Entry 8YJM (X-ray diffraction, 4.15 A resolution (low resolution: residue-level contacts below are approximate; hydrogen-bond / salt-bridge calls are withheld)); this record covers chains C and D of the 7 polymer chains in the assembly.

[Chain C]
Name: Histone H3.1
Organism: Homo sapiens
UniProtKB: P68431 (H31_HUMAN); residues 56-135 here correspond to UniProt positions 57-136 (UniProt number = residue number + 1)
Sequence (81 residues; each row starts with the number of its first residue):
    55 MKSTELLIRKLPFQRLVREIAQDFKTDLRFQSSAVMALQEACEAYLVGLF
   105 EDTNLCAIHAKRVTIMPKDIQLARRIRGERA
Unresolved in the structure: 55, 135
Differences from the reference sequence: initiating methionine (55)
UniProt features mapped onto this chain:
  - modified residue: Lys-56 (N6,N6,N6-trimethyllysine), Ser-57 (Phosphoserine), Lys-64 (N6-(2-hydroxyisobutyryl)lysine), Lys-79 (N6,N6,N6-trimethyllysine), Thr-80 (Phosphothreonine), Ser-86 (Phosphoserine), Thr-107 (Phosphothreonine), Lys-115 (N6-acetyllysine), Lys-122 (N6-(2-hydroxyisobutyryl)lysine)

[Chain D]
Name: Histone H4
Organism: Homo sapiens
UniProtKB: P62805 (H4_HUMAN); residues 0-102 here correspond to UniProt positions 1-103 (UniProt number = residue number + 1)
Sequence (103 residues; each row starts with the number of its first residue; numbering starts at 0):
     0 MSGRGKGGKGLGKGGAKRHRKVLRDNIQGITKPAIRRLARRGGVKRISGL
    50 IYEETRGVLKVFLENVIRDAVTYTEHAKRKTVTAMDVVYALKRQGRTLYG
   100 FGG
Unresolved in the structure: 0-22, 94-102
UniProt features mapped onto this chain:
  - DNA-binding region: Lys-16 to Lys-20
  - modified residue: Ser-1 (N-acetylserine), Arg-3 (Asymmetric dimethylarginine), Lys-5 (N6-(2-hydroxyisobutyryl)lysine), Lys-8 (N6-(2-hydroxyisobutyryl)lysine), Lys-12 (N6-(2-hydroxyisobutyryl)lysine), Lys-16 (N6-(2-hydroxyisobutyryl)lysine), Lys-20 (N6,N6,N6-trimethyllysine), Lys-31 (N6-(2-hydroxyisobutyryl)lysine), Lys-44 (N6-(2-hydroxyisobutyryl)lysine), Ser-47 (Phosphoserine), Tyr-51 (Phosphotyrosine), Lys-59 (N6-(2-hydroxyisobutyryl)lysine), Lys-77 (N6-(2-hydroxyisobutyryl)lysine), Lys-79 (N6-(2-hydroxyisobutyryl)lysine), Thr-80 (Phosphothreonine), Tyr-88 (Phosphotyrosine), Lys-91 (N6-(2-hydroxyisobutyryl)lysine)
  - cross-link (Glycyl lysine isopeptide (Lys-Gly)): Lys-12 (interchain with G-Cter in SUMO2), Lys-20 (interchain with G-Cter in SUMO2), Lys-31 (interchain with G-Cter in SUMO2), Lys-59 (interchain with G-Cter in SUMO2), Lys-79 (interchain with G-Cter in SUMO2), Lys-91 (interchain with G-Cter in SUMO2)

[Interface between chain C and chain D]
Pairs across the interface (74; chain C residue first):
  Glu-59(C) with Arg-40(D)
  Leu-61(C) with Arg-36(D); Arg-40(D)
  Ile-62(C) with Ile-29(D); Leu-37(D)
  Pro-66(C) with Gly-28(D)
  Phe-67(C) with Leu-62(D)
  Arg-69(C) with Asn-25(D)
  Leu-70(C) with Asn-25(D); Ile-26(D); Leu-62(D)
  Val-71(C) with Leu-62(D); Ile-66(D)
  Glu-73(C) with Arg-23(D); Asn-25(D); Ile-26(D)
  Ile-74(C) with Glu-63(D); Ile-66(D)
  Gln-76(C) with Arg-23(D)
  Phe-78(C) with Glu-63(D); Ile-66(D); Arg-67(D)
  Asp-81(C) with Lys-79(D)
  Leu-82(C) with Thr-73(D); Lys-79(D); Val-81(D)
  Arg-83(C) with Lys-79(D); Thr-80(D); Val-81(D)
  Phe-84(C) with Val-81(D)
  Gln-85(C) with Thr-80(D); Val-81(D); Thr-82(D); Ala-83(D)
  Ser-87(C) with Ala-83(D)
  Ala-88(C) with Val-81(D); Thr-82(D); Val-86(D)
  Ala-91(C) with Val-86(D)
  Leu-92(C) with Leu-62(D); Val-65(D); Val-86(D)
  Ala-95(C) with Leu-90(D)
  Cys-96(C) with Leu-58(D); Phe-61(D); Leu-62(D)
  Glu-97(C) with Leu-37(D)
  Tyr-99(C) with Val-57(D); Phe-61(D)
  Leu-100(C) with Leu-37(D)
  Val-101(C) with Leu-37(D); Gly-41(D)
  Leu-103(C) with Val-57(D)
  Phe-104(C) with Ala-38(D); Val-43(D); Thr-54(D)
  Glu-105(C) with Gly-41(D)
  Asn-108(C) with Gly-42(D); Val-43(D)
  Val-117(C) with Arg-45(D)
  Thr-118(C) with Arg-45(D)
  Ile-119(C) with Val-43(D); Arg-45(D); Ile-46(D); Ser-47(D); Ile-50(D)
  Met-120(C) with Ser-47(D); Ile-50(D)
  Pro-121(C) with Leu-49(D); Ile-50(D)
  Ile-124(C) with Ile-50(D); Glu-53(D)
  Gln-125(C) with Glu-53(D)
  Arg-128(C) with Val-57(D)
Interface residues without a listed pair, chain C (41 interface residues in all): Thr-58, Asp-77
Interface residues without a listed pair, chain D (42 interface residues in all): Asp-24, Ala-33, Ile-34, Lys-44, Lys-59, Val-70, Arg-78

[Overview]
Chain C and chain D form an interface of 41 and 42 residues respectively. UniProt lists a DNA-binding region
on chain D.
Chain C is Histone H3.1 and chain D is Histone H4, both from Homo sapiens; the structure, Structure of human
SPT16 MD-CTD and MCM2 HBD chaperoning a histone H3-H4 tetramer and a single ..., was determined by X-ray
diffraction, deposited together with 8YJF.
